PDB entry 4EGZ | X-ray diffraction, 2.30 A resolution | chains B and U of the 4 polymer chains in the assembly

# Chain B
Protein: Arabinose metabolism transcriptional repressor
Source organism: Bacillus subtilis
Notes: fragment: N-terminus domain
Reference sequence: P96711 (ARAR_BACSU); residue numbers follow UniProt; this construct covers 1-68
Sequence (88 residues; numbered -19 to 68; the number before each row is that of its first residue; numbers below 1 keep their minus sign (Met-19 is residue -19)):
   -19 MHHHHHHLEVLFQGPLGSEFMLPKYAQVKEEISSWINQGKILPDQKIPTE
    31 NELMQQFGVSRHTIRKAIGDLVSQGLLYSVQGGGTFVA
Disordered / not traced: -19 to -15
Sequence notes: expression tag (-19 to 0)
Curated features (UniProtKB/Swiss-Prot):
  - DNA-binding region: Glu30 to Gly49 (H-T-H motif)
Reported in the primary citation:
  - binding site for the 21-nt DNA strand (chain U): Arg41, His42, Gln61
  - binding site for the 21-nt DNA strand: Lys4, Tyr5, Arg41, His42, Thr43, Gln61, Gly62
  - binding site for acetate ion: Arg41
  - mutagenesis - E30A, H42A: decreased binding to ORA1 (citing earlier work)

# Chain U
Molecule: 21-nt DNA strand
Sequence (21 nucleotides; numbered 699 to 719; the number before each row is that of its first residue):
   699 TAAAATGTATACGGACAAATT

# Interface between chain B and chain U
Residue-residue contacts - 26 pairs, chain B then chain U:
  His-14(B) - DC714(U)  salt bridge to the phosphate
  His-14(B) - DA715(U)  hydrogen bond to the phosphate
  His-13(B) - DC714(U)  phosphate contact
  His-13(B) - DA715(U)  hydrogen bond to the phosphate
  Leu-12(B) - DA713(U)  phosphate contact
  Leu-12(B) - DC714(U)  phosphate contact
  Thr29(B) - DA703(U)  hydrogen bond to the phosphate
  Thr29(B) - DT704(U)  hydrogen bond to the phosphate
  Glu30(B) - DT704(U)  hydrogen bond to the phosphate
  Glu30(B) - DG705(U)  phosphate contact
  Arg41(B) - DT704(U)  base contact
  Arg41(B) - DG705(U)  hydrogen bond to the base
  Arg41(B) - DT706(U)  base contact
  Arg45(B) - DT704(U)  sugar contact
  Arg45(B) - DG705(U)  salt bridge to the phosphate
  Arg45(B) - DT706(U)  base contact
  Ser59(B) - DT704(U)  hydrogen bond to the phosphate
  Ser59(B) - DG705(U)  hydrogen bond to the phosphate
  Val60(B) - DT704(U)  sugar contact
  Gln61(B) - DT704(U)  hydrogen bond to the base
  Gln61(B) - DG705(U)  sugar contact
  Gly62(B) - DA703(U)  base contact
  Gly62(B) - DT704(U)  hydrogen bond to the sugar
  Gly64(B) - DA703(U)  phosphate contact
  Gly64(B) - DT704(U)  phosphate contact
  Thr65(B) - DT704(U)  hydrogen bond to the phosphate
Other interface residues (no listed pair), chain B (14 interface residues in all): Gly63

# In short
14 residues of chain B and 7 residues of chain U are in contact; the contacts include 11 hydrogen bonds and 2
salt bridges. Polar pairs include Arg41(B)-DG705(U), Gln61(B)-DT704(U) and Gly62(B)-DT704(U). From the paper:
a binding site for the 21-nt DNA strand at Lys4(B), Tyr5(B) and Arg41(B) among others; E30A and H42A of chain
B reduce binding to ORA1.
Chain B is Arabinose metabolism transcriptional repressor (Bacillus subtilis) and chain U is a 21-nt DNA
strand; the structure, Crystal Structure of AraR(DBD) in complex with operator ORR3, was determined by X-ray
diffraction, deposited together with 4EGY and 4H0E.
